8TXU - chains C and D of the 12 polymer chains in the assembly; structure by electron microscopy, 3.22 A resolution.

[Chain C]
Name: Hemagglutinin HA1 chain
From: Influenza A virus
UniProtKB: A0A5B8WNB2 (A0A5B8WNB2_9INFA); residues -15 to 329 here correspond to UniProt positions 1-345 (UniProt number = residue number + 16)
Sequence (350 residues; each row starts with the number of its first residue; numbers below 1 keep their minus sign (Met-15 is residue -15)):
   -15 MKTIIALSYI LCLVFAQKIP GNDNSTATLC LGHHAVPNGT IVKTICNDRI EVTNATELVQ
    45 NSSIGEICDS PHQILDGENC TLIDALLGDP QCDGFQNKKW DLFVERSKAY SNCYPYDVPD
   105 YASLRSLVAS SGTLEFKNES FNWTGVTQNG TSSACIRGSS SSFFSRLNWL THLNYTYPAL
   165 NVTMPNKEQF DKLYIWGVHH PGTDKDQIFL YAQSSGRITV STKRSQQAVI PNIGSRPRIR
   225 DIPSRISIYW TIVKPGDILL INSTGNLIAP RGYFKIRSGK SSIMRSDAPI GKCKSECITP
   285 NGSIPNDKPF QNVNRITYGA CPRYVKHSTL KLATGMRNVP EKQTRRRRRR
Disordered / not traced: -15 to 0, 326-334
Differences from the reference sequence: conflict Cys30 (Thr46 in A0A5B8WNB2); expression tag (330-334)
Disulfides: Cys52-Cys277, Cys64-Cys76, Cys97-Cys139, Cys281-Cys305

[Chain D]
Name: Hemagglutinin HA2
From: Influenza A virus
UniProtKB: A0A5B8WKM0 (A0A5B8WKM0_9INFA); residues 1-179 here correspond to UniProt positions 346-524 (UniProt number = residue number + 345)
Sequence (232 residues; row label = number of the first residue in the row):
     1 GIFGAIAGFI ENGWEGMVDG WYGFRHQNSE GRGQAADLKS TQAAIDQING KLNRLIGKTN
    61 EKFHQIEKEF SEVEGRVQDL EKYVEDTKID LWSYNAELLV ALENQHTIDL TDSEMNKLFE
   121 KTKKQLRENA EDMGNGCFKI YHKCDNACIE SIRNETYDHN VYRDEALNNR FQIKGVEGRL
   181 VPRGSPGSGY IPEAPRDGQA YVRKDGEWVL LSTFLGHHHH HHASWSHPQF EK
Disordered / not traced: 169-232
Differences from the reference sequence: conflict Gly178 (Leu523 in A0A5B8WKM0); expression tag (180-232)
Disulfides: Cys144-Cys148

[Interface between chain C and chain D]
Residue-residue contacts - 129 pairs, chain C then chain D:
  Gln1(C) - Ile10(D)
  Gln1(C) - Glu11(D)
  Gln1(C) - Gly13(D)  hydrogen bond (side chain-backbone)
  Gln1(C) - Trp14(D)
  Ile3(C) - Trp14(D)  hydrophobic
  Ile3(C) - Gln27(D)
  Ile3(C) - Arg32(D)
  Pro4(C) - Gln27(D)  hydrogen bond (backbone-side chain)
  Pro4(C) - Arg32(D)
  Gly5(C) - Gln27(D)  hydrogen bond (backbone-side chain)
  Asn6(C) - Gln27(D)
  Asn6(C) - Asn28(D)
  Asn6(C) - Ser29(D)
  Thr10(C) - Lys143(D)
  Ala11(C) - Ile140(D)
  Ala11(C) - Tyr141(D)
  Ala11(C) - Lys143(D)
  Thr12(C) - Gln27(D)
  Thr12(C) - Ile140(D)
  Leu13(C) - Gln27(D)
  Leu13(C) - Asn28(D)
  Leu13(C) - Cys137(D)  hydrogen bond (backbone-side chain)
  Leu13(C) - Phe138(D)
  Leu13(C) - Lys139(D)
  Leu13(C) - Ile140(D)  hydrogen bond (backbone-backbone)
  Leu13(C) - Ile149(D)  hydrophobic
  Cys14(C) - Arg25(D)
  Cys14(C) - His26(D)
  Cys14(C) - Cys137(D)  hydrophobic
  Cys14(C) - Phe138(D)
  Leu15(C) - Gly23(D)
  Leu15(C) - Phe24(D)  hydrophobic
  Leu15(C) - Arg25(D)  hydrogen bond (backbone-backbone)
  Leu15(C) - Met115(D)  hydrophobic
  Leu15(C) - Leu118(D)  hydrophobic
  Leu15(C) - Phe138(D)  hydrophobic
  Gly16(C) - Gly23(D)
  Gly16(C) - Arg25(D)
  His17(C) - Ile6(D)
  His17(C) - Ile10(D)
  His17(C) - Trp21(D)
  His17(C) - Tyr22(D)
  His17(C) - Gly23(D)  hydrogen bond (backbone-backbone)
  His17(C) - Arg25(D)
  His17(C) - Thr111(D)
  His17(C) - Ser113(D)
  His18(C) - Ile6(D)
  His18(C) - Asn12(D)
  His18(C) - Gly13(D)
  His18(C) - Trp14(D)
  His18(C) - Met17(D)
  His18(C) - Trp21(D)
  His18(C) - Arg25(D)
  Ala19(C) - Asn12(D)
  Ala19(C) - Gly13(D)
  Ala19(C) - Trp14(D)  hydrogen bond (backbone-backbone)
  Ala19(C) - Glu15(D)
  Ala19(C) - Met17(D)  hydrogen bond (backbone-side chain)
  Pro21(C) - Glu15(D)
  Val26(C) - Asn104(D)
  Lys27(C) - Glu97(D)
  Lys27(C) - Val100(D)
  Lys27(C) - Asn104(D)  hydrogen bond (backbone-side chain)
  Thr28(C) - Ala101(D)
  Thr28(C) - Asn104(D)
  Thr28(C) - Gln105(D)
  Thr28(C) - Ile108(D)
  Ile29(C) - Ala101(D)
  Ile29(C) - Leu102(D)  hydrophobic
  Ile29(C) - Gln105(D)
  Leu42(C) - Val100(D)  hydrophobic
  Arg109(C) - Glu67(D)  salt bridge
  Ser110(C) - His64(D)  hydrogen bond
  Ala113(C) - His64(D)
  Ser114(C) - His64(D)
  Lys264(C) - Phe63(D)
  Ser265(C) - His64(D)
  Ser266(C) - Phe63(D)
  Ser266(C) - His64(D)  hydrogen bond
  Ile267(C) - Glu67(D)
  Asn290(C) - Thr59(D)
  Asp291(C) - Ile56(D)
  Lys292(C) - Thr59(D)
  Pro293(C) - Leu55(D)  hydrophobic
  Phe294(C) - Ala96(D)  hydrophobic
  Phe294(C) - Leu99(D)  hydrophobic
  Arg299(C) - Lys68(D)
  Arg299(C) - Ile89(D)
  Ile300(C) - Lys68(D)
  Ile300(C) - Glu69(D)
  Thr301(C) - Phe63(D)
  Thr301(C) - Gln65(D)
  Tyr302(C) - Phe63(D)  hydrophobic
  Gly303(C) - Lys62(D)
  Gly303(C) - Phe63(D)
  Ala304(C) - Thr59(D)
  Ala304(C) - Glu61(D)
  Cys305(C) - Thr59(D)
  Arg307(C) - Asn60(D)
  Arg307(C) - Trp92(D)
  Tyr308(C) - Ile89(D)  hydrophobic
  Val309(C) - Trp92(D)
  Val309(C) - Ala96(D)  hydrophobic
  Lys310(C) - Asp86(D)  salt bridge
  Lys310(C) - Ile89(D)
  Lys310(C) - Ser93(D)
  His311(C) - Ser93(D)
  His311(C) - Glu97(D)  salt bridge
  Leu314(C) - Ala96(D)  hydrophobic
  Leu314(C) - Glu97(D)
  Lys315(C) - Val100(D)
  Lys315(C) - Asn104(D)  hydrogen bond (backbone-side chain)
  Leu316(C) - Leu55(D)  hydrophobic
  Leu316(C) - Glu103(D)
  Leu316(C) - Asn104(D)
  Ala317(C) - Asn104(D)  hydrogen bond (backbone-side chain)
  Ala317(C) - Thr107(D)
  Thr318(C) - Trp21(D)
  Thr318(C) - Ile48(D)
  Gly319(C) - Trp21(D)
  Gly319(C) - Thr107(D)
  Met320(C) - Thr111(D)
  Arg321(C) - Ile6(D)
  Arg321(C) - Ala7(D)
  Val323(C) - Ile6(D)
  Val323(C) - Glu11(D)
  Val323(C) - Asn12(D)
  Pro324(C) - Glu15(D)
  Glu325(C) - Asn12(D)
Also at the interface, not in a pair above, chain C (66 interface residues in all): Lys2, Ser9, Val20, Cys30, Ile34, Thr40, His56, Arg269, Pro306
Also at the interface, not in a pair above, chain D (63 interface residues in all): Gly16, Leu52, Gly57, Glu85, Gly136

[Summary]
The interface between chain C and chain D involves 66 residues on one side and 63 on the other; the contacts
include 14 hydrogen bonds and 3 salt bridges. Polar contacts include Arg109(C)-Glu67(D), Lys310(C)-Asp86(D)
and His311(C)-Glu97(D).
Chain C is Hemagglutinin HA1 chain and chain D is Hemagglutinin HA2, both from Influenza A virus; the
structure, Fab 3864-10 in complex with influenza HA H3-SING16, was determined by electron microscopy,
deposited together with 9E69, 9EI9 and 8TX3.
